4CBJ - chains H and I of the 13 polymer chains in the assembly; structure by X-ray diffraction, 2.80 A resolution.

[Chain H]
Molecule: ATP synthase subunit C
From: Bacillus pseudofirmus OF4
Reference sequence: P22483 (ATPL_BACPE); numbering as in UniProt (aligned over 1-69)
Amino-acid sequence (69 residues; each row starts with the number of its first residue):
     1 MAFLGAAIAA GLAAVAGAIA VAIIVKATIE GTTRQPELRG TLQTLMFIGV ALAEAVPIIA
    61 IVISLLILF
Differences from the reference sequence: conflict Ala51 (Pro in P22483)
Residues lining bound ligands: dodecyl 2-(trimethylammonio)ethyl phosphate (DPV): Val15, Ile19, Ile23, Lys26

[Chain I]
Molecule: ATP synthase subunit C
From: Bacillus pseudofirmus OF4
Reference sequence: P22483 (ATPL_BACPE); residue numbers follow UniProt; this construct covers 1-69
Amino-acid sequence (69 residues; each row starts with the number of its first residue):
     1 MAFLGAAIAA GLAAVAGAIA VAIIVKATIE GTTRQPELRG TLQTLMFIGV ALAEAVPIIA
    61 IVISLLILF
Differences from the reference sequence: conflict Ala51 (Pro in P22483)
Modified residues: Met1 (n-formylmethionine; FME)
Residues lining bound ligands:
  - dodecyl 2-(trimethylammonio)ethyl phosphate (DPV), molecule 1: Val15, Ile19, Ile23, Lys26, Glu30
  - dodecyl 2-(trimethylammonio)ethyl phosphate (DPV), molecule 2: Val15, Ile19, Ile23
Reported in the primary citation:
  - mutagenesis - V21N (2.5-fold): decreased growth in response to pH 10.5
  - mutagenesis - V21N: unchanged growth in response to pH 7.5
  - mutagenesis - V21N: decreased stability (proposed by the authors, not directly observed)
  - mutagenesis - V21N (2.5-fold): decreased growth in response to malate

[Chain H / chain I interface]
Contacting residue pairs (66):
  Met1(H) - Met1(I)
  Met1(H) - Phe3(I)
  Ala2(H) - Phe3(I)  hydrophobic
  Leu4(H) - Leu4(I)  hydrophobic
  Gly5(H) - Phe3(I)
  Gly5(H) - Ala7(I)
  Ile8(H) - Leu4(I)  hydrophobic
  Ile8(H) - Ala7(I)  hydrophobic
  Ala9(H) - Ala7(I)  hydrophobic
  Leu12(H) - Gly11(I)
  Leu12(H) - Leu12(I)  hydrophobic
  Leu12(H) - Val15(I)
  Ala16(H) - Ala14(I)
  Ala16(H) - Val15(I)
  Ala16(H) - Ala18(I)
  Ile19(H) - Ile19(I)  hydrophobic
  Ala20(H) - Ala18(I)
  Ala20(H) - Ala22(I)
  Ile23(H) - Ala22(I)  hydrophobic
  Ile23(H) - Lys26(I)
  Ile24(H) - Ala22(I)  hydrophobic
  Ile24(H) - Val25(I)  hydrophobic
  Ile24(H) - Ile29(I)
  Lys26(H) - Lys26(I)
  Ala27(H) - Lys26(I)
  Ala27(H) - Ile29(I)
  Thr28(H) - Ile29(I)
  Glu30(H) - Glu30(I)
  Gly31(H) - Thr33(I)
  Gln35(H) - Thr33(I)
  Leu38(H) - Thr32(I)
  Leu38(H) - Thr33(I)
  Leu38(H) - Pro36(I)  hydrophobic
  Thr41(H) - Arg39(I)
  Leu42(H) - Ile29(I)
  Leu42(H) - Thr33(I)
  Leu45(H) - Val25(I)
  Leu45(H) - Thr32(I)
  Leu45(H) - Arg39(I)
  Leu45(H) - Gln43(I)
  Leu45(H) - Met46(I)  hydrophobic
  Ile48(H) - Phe47(I)  hydrophobic
  Gly49(H) - Val21(I)
  Gly49(H) - Val25(I)
  Leu52(H) - Val21(I)  hydrophobic
  Leu52(H) - Val50(I)  hydrophobic
  Leu52(H) - Glu54(I)
  Ala53(H) - Ala18(I)
  Ala53(H) - Val21(I)
  Val56(H) - Ala13(I)
  Val56(H) - Ala14(I)  hydrophobic
  Val56(H) - Glu54(I)
  Val56(H) - Ile61(I)  hydrophobic
  Pro57(H) - Ala14(I)  hydrophobic
  Pro57(H) - Ala18(I)  hydrophobic
  Ile59(H) - Ile61(I)  hydrophobic
  Ala60(H) - Ala10(I)
  Ala60(H) - Ala14(I)  hydrophobic
  Ile63(H) - Ala6(I)
  Ile63(H) - Ala10(I)  hydrophobic
  Ile63(H) - Ser64(I)
  Ile63(H) - Leu65(I)  hydrophobic
  Leu66(H) - Leu68(I)  hydrophobic
  Ile67(H) - Phe3(I)
  Ile67(H) - Ala6(I)  hydrophobic
  Ile67(H) - Leu68(I)  hydrophobic
Interface residues without a listed pair, chain H (38 interface residues in all): Ala13, Gly17, Arg34, Thr44, Met46
Interface residues without a listed pair, chain I (35 interface residues in all): Ile8, Thr28, Phe69

[Overview]
38 residues of chain H and 35 residues of chain I are in contact. Ligands of chain H: dodecyl
2-(trimethylammonio)ethyl phosphate. Chain I binds dodecyl 2-(trimethylammonio)ethyl phosphate. From the
paper: V21N of chain I reduces growth in response to pH 10.5; V21N of chain I reduces stability.
Chain H is ATP synthase subunit C and chain I is ATP synthase subunit C, both from Bacillus pseudofirmus OF4;
the structure, The c-ring ion binding site of the ATP synthase from Bacillus pseudofirmus OF4 is adapted to
..., was determined by X-ray diffraction (same publication as 4CBK).
